Entry 6MLM (electron microscopy, 3.50 A resolution); this record covers chains E and I of the 12 polymer chains in the assembly.

[Chain E]
Protein: Heavy chain Fv of H7.5 Fab
Source organism: Homo sapiens
Notes: antibody fragment or engineered binder
Sequence (219 residues; row label = number of the first residue in the row; a row labelled like 82A-82C holds insertion residues (82A, then the next letters in order)):
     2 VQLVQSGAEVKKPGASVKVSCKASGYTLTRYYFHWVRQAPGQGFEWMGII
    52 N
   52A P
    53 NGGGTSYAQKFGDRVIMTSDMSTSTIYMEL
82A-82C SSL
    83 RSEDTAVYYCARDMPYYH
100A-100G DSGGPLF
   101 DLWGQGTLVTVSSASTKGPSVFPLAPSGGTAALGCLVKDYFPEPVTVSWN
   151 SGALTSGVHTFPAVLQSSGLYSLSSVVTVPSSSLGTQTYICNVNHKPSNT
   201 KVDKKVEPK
Unresolved in the structure: 113-209
Cystine bridges: Cys22-Cys92
What the authors report for this chain:
  - mutagenesis - M73R, S74K: unchanged binding to Hemagglutinin HA1 chain

[Chain I]
Protein: Light chain Fv of H7.5 Fab
Source organism: Homo sapiens
Notes: antibody fragment or engineered binder
Sequence (213 residues; row label = number of the first residue in the row):
     1 EIVMTQSPSSLSASVGDRVTITCRPSQSISTFLNWYEQKPGKAPKLLIYD
    51 ASSLQSGVPSRFSGSGSGTEFTLTISSLQPEDFATYYCQQSFSTPYTFGQ
   101 GTRLEIKRTVAAPSVFIFPPSDEQLKSGTASVVCLLNNFYPREAKVQWKV
   151 DNALQSGNSQESVTEQDSKDSTYSLSSTLTLSKADYEKHKVYACEVTHQG
   201 LSSPVTKSFNRGE
Unresolved in the structure: 107-213
Cystine bridges: Cys23-Cys88

[Interface between chain E and chain I]
Contacting residue pairs (37; chain E residue first):
  Gln39(E) with Gln38(I), hydrogen bond
  Phe45(E) with Gln38(I); Tyr87(I), hydrophobic; Phe98(I), hydrophobic
  Trp47(E) with Pro95(I), hydrophobic; Tyr96(I)
  Tyr91(E) with Lys42(I); Ala43(I), hydrophobic
  Tyr98(E) with Tyr49(I), hydrophobic; Asp50(I), hydrogen bond
  Tyr99(E) with Phe32(I), hydrophobic; Asn34(I), hydrogen bond; Tyr49(I); Asp50(I), hydrogen bond (side chain-backbone); Ser91(I)
  Asp100A(E) with Phe32(I)
  Ser100B(E) with Ser91(I), hydrogen bond (side chain-backbone); Phe92(I); Tyr96(I)
  Gly100C(E) with Tyr96(I), hydrogen bond (backbone-side chain)
  Gly100D(E) with Ser91(I); Tyr96(I)
  Pro100E(E) with Asn34(I), hydrogen bond (backbone-side chain); Gln89(I), hydrogen bond (backbone-side chain); Ser91(I), hydrogen bond (backbone-side chain); Tyr96(I)
  Leu100F(E) with Asn34(I); Leu46(I), hydrophobic; Tyr49(I), hydrophobic
  Phe100G(E) with Tyr36(I), hydrogen bond (backbone-side chain); Leu46(I); Gln89(I); Phe98(I), hydrophobic
  Asp101(E) with Gln55(I), hydrogen bond
  Trp103(E) with Ala43(I), hydrophobic; Pro44(I)
  Gly104(E) with Ala43(I)
Interface residues without a listed pair, chain E (19 interface residues in all): Val37, Ala60, Gln61
Interface residues without a listed pair, chain I (20 interface residues in all): Thr31, Leu33

[Overview]
19 residues of chain E and 20 residues of chain I are in contact; the contacts include 11 hydrogen bonds.
Among the polar pairs are Gln39(E)-Gln38(I), Tyr98(E)-Asp50(I) and Tyr99(E)-Asn34(I). The paper reports that
M73R and S74K of chain E leave binding to Hemagglutinin HA1 chain unchanged.
Chain E is Heavy chain Fv of H7.5 Fab and chain I is Light chain Fv of H7.5 Fab, both from Homo sapiens; the
structure, H7 HA0 in complex with Fv from H7.5 IgG, was determined by electron microscopy.
